PDB entry 9E99 | electron microscopy, 2.45 A resolution | chains I and L of the 12 polymer chains in the assembly

[Chain I]
Name: Major capsid protein
Source organism: Escherichia phage N4
UniProt: Q859Q5 (CAPSD_BPN4); residue numbers follow UniProt; this construct covers 1-401
Amino-acid sequence (401 residues; numbered 1 to 401; the number before each row is that of its first residue):
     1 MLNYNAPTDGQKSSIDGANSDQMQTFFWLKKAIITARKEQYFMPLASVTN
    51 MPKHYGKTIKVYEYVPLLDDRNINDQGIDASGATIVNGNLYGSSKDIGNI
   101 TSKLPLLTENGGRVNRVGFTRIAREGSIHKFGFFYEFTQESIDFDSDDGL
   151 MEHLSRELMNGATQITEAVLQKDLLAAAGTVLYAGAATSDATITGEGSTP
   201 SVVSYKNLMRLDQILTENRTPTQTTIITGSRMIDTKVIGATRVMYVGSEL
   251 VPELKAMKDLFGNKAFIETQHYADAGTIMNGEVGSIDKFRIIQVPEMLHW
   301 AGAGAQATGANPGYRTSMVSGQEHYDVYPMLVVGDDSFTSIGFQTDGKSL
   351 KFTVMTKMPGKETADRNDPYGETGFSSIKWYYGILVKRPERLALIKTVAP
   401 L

[Chain L]
Name: 32 kDa protein
Source organism: Escherichia phage N4
UniProt: A0MZA7 (A0MZA7_BPN4); numbering as in UniProt (aligned over 1-279)
Amino-acid sequence (279 residues; each row starts with the number of its first residue):
     1 MPVLKVMFHKDTNVATVLDASGSLSDGSVEVGTFHHPDETYPDSVTIYHG
    51 VRDLLYKRSAKDPSQTASYPNNIINMQVISIDMKATPRLILGTALPRVIS
   101 TIEGKDVTWHVDVAGGKAPLTYKWQFKANTVGAAFADIDSGENPTAKTAT
   151 LINHAVTAESAGTYKVIVTDANGTTIESSSLLVVGVQEPPEVASIVAYPS
   201 PLALSVADDITDGKTVKFSSLPAGSLIGTLSIKTQPDSGKATAEISGNVL
   251 TVKPVAAGDTTVVVTNGTKEVTVTVNVTE
Unresolved in the structure: 1

[Interface between chain I and chain L]
Contacting residue pairs (10):
  D75(I) - Y41(L)  hydrogen bond
  Q76(I) - Y41(L)
  G82(I) - K57(L)  hydrogen bond (backbone-side chain)
  A83(I) - K57(L)
  T84(I) - K57(L)
  N110(I) - Y69(L)
  N110(I) - P70(L)
  G112(I) - Y56(L)
  G112(I) - Y69(L)
  R113(I) - Y56(L)  hydrogen bond (backbone-side chain)
Also at the interface, not in a pair above, chain I (9 interface residues in all): G111
Also at the interface, not in a pair above, chain L (6 interface residues in all): T40

[Summary]
The interface between chain I and chain L involves 9 residues on one side and 6 on the other; the contacts
include 3 hydrogen bonds. Among the polar pairs are D75(I)-Y41(L), G82(I)-K57(L) and R113(I)-Y56(L).
Chain I is Major capsid protein and chain L is 32 kDa protein, both from Escherichia phage N4; the structure,
Cryo-EM reconstruction of Escherichia phage N4 capsid, was determined by electron microscopy.
